6LGL - chains E and J of the 46 polymer chains in the assembly; structure by electron microscopy, 4.40 A resolution (low resolution: residue-level contacts below are approximate; hydrogen-bond / salt-bridge calls are withheld).

[Chain E]
Molecule: Major capsid protein
From: Human herpesvirus 3
UniProt: Q6QCL5 (Q6QCL5_HHV3); numbering as in UniProt (aligned over 1-1396)
Amino-acid sequence (1396 residues; each row starts with the number of its first residue):
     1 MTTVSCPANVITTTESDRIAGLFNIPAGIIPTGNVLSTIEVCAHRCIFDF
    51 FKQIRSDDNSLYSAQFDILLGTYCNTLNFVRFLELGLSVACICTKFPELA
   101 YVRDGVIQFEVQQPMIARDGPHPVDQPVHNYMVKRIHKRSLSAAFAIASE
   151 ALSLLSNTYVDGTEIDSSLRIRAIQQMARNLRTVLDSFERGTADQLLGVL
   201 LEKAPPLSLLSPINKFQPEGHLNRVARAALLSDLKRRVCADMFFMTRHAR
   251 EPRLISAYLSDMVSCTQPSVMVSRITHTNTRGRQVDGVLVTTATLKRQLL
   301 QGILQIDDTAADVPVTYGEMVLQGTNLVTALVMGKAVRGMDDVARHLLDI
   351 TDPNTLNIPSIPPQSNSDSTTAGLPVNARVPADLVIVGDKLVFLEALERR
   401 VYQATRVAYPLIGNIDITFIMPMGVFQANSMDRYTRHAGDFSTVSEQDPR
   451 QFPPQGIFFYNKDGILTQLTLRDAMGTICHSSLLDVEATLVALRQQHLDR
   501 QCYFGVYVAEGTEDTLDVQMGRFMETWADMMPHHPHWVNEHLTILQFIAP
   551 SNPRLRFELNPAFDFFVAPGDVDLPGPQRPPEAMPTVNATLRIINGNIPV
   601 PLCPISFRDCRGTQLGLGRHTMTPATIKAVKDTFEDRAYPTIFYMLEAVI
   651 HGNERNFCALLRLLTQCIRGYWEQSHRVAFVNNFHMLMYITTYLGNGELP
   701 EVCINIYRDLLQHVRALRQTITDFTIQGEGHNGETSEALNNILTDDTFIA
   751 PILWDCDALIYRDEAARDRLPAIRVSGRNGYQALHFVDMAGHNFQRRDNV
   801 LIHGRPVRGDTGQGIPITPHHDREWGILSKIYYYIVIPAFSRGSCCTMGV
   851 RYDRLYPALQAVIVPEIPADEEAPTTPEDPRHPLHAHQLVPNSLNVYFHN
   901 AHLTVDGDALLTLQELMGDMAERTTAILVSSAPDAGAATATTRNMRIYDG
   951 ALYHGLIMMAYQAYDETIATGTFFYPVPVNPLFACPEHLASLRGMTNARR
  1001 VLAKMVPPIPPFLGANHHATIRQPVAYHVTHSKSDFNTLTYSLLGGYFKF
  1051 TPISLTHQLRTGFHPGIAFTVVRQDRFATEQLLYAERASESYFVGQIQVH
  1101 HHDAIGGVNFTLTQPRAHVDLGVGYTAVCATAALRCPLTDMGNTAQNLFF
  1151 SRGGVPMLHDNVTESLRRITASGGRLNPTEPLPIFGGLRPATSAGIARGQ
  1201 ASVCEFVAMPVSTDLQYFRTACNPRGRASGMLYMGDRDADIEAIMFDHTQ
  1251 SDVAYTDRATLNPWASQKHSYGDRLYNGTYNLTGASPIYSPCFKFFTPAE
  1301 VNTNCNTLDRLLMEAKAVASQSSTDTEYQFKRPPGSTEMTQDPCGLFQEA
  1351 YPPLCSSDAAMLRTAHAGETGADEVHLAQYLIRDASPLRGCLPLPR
Not modelled in the structure: 1-15, 348-374, 534

[Chain J]
Molecule: Small capsomere-interacting protein
From: Human herpesvirus 3
UniProt: Q6QCN2 (Q6QCN2_HHV3); numbering as in UniProt (aligned over 1-235)
Amino-acid sequence (235 residues; numbered 1 to 235; the number before each row is that of its first residue):
     1 MTQPASSRVVFDPSNPTTFSVEAIAAYTPVALIRLLNASGPLQPGHRVDI
    51 ADARSIYTVGAAASAARARANHNANTIRRTAMFAETDPMTWLRPTVGLKR
   101 TFNPRIIRPQPPNPSMSLGISGPTILPQKTQSADQSALQQPAALAFSGSS
   151 PQHPPPQTTSASVGQQQHVVSGSSGQQPQQGAQSSTVQPTTGSPPAAQGV
   201 PQSTPPPTQNTPQGGKGQTLSHTGQSGNASRSRRV
Not modelled in the structure: 1-7, 108-235

[Chain E / chain J interface]
Pairs across the interface - 54 pairs, chain E then chain J:
  Glu-654(E) / Phe-83(J)
  Arg-655(E) / Met-82(J)
  Cys-658(E) / Met-82(J)
  Cys-658(E) / Phe-83(J)
  Leu-661(E) / Lys-99(J)
  Leu-661(E) / Arg-100(J)
  Leu-661(E) / Thr-101(J)
  Arg-662(E) / Arg-100(J)
  Arg-662(E) / Phe-102(J)
  Arg-662(E) / Asn-103(J)
  Tyr-693(E) / Lys-99(J)
  Asn-696(E) / Lys-99(J)
  Glu-698(E) / Thr-101(J)
  Met-789(E) / Val-59(J)
  His-792(E) / Ser-55(J)
  His-792(E) / Thr-58(J)
  His-792(E) / Val-59(J)
  Val-807(E) / Phe-83(J)
  Val-807(E) / Glu-85(J)
  Arg-808(E) / Ala-84(J)
  Arg-808(E) / Glu-85(J)
  Arg-808(E) / Thr-86(J)
  Asp-853(E) / Arg-54(J)
  Arg-854(E) / Arg-54(J)
  Pro-857(E) / Thr-58(J)
  Gln-860(E) / Ala-62(J)
  Val-862(E) / Ala-26(J)
  Ile-863(E) / Tyr-27(J)
  Val-864(E) / His-72(J)
  Glu-866(E) / Asn-71(J)
  Glu-866(E) / His-72(J)
  Ile-867(E) / Asn-75(J)
  Ile-867(E) / Arg-105(J)
  Pro-868(E) / Asn-75(J)
  Pro-868(E) / Arg-105(J)
  Ala-869(E) / Asn-75(J)
  Ala-869(E) / Arg-105(J)
  Glu-871(E) / Arg-105(J)
  Ala-873(E) / Arg-105(J)
  His-887(E) / Tyr-27(J)
  Val-890(E) / Val-30(J)
  Pro-891(E) / Val-30(J)
  Pro-891(E) / Arg-34(J)
  Asn-892(E) / Val-30(J)
  Asn-892(E) / Arg-34(J)
  Ser-893(E) / Val-30(J)
  Asp-908(E) / Asn-103(J)
  Asp-908(E) / Pro-104(J)
  Leu-911(E) / Arg-69(J)
  Leu-911(E) / His-72(J)
  Leu-911(E) / Arg-79(J)
  Gln-914(E) / Arg-69(J)
  Glu-915(E) / Arg-79(J)
  Glu-915(E) / Arg-100(J)
Also at the interface, not in a pair above, chain E (40 interface residues in all): Thr-665, Arg-805, Tyr-856, Glu-872, Gln-888, Thr-912
Also at the interface, not in a pair above, chain J (31 interface residues in all): Ala-31, Ala-61, Ala-65, Ala-68, Ile-107

[In short]
40 residues of chain E and 31 residues of chain J are in contact.
Here chain E is Major capsid protein and chain J is Small capsomere-interacting protein, both from Human
herpesvirus 3. Entry 6LGL (The atomic structure of varicella-zoster virus A-capsid) was determined by electron
microscopy, deposited together with 6LGN.
